Entry 7T1B (X-ray diffraction, 1.75 A resolution); this record covers chains T and A of the 3 polymer chains in the assembly.

== Chain T ==
Molecule: 17-nt DNA strand
Sequence (17 nucleotides; numbered 2 to 18; the number before each row is that of its first residue):
     2 ATCGCTACCA CACCCCT
Disordered / not traced: 18

== Chain A ==
Molecule: DNA repair protein REV1
Organism: Saccharomyces cerevisiae
Notes: EC 2.7.7.-
UniProtKB: P12689 (REV1_YEAST); numbering as in UniProt (aligned over 296-746)
Amino-acid sequence (451 residues; row label = number of the first residue in the row):
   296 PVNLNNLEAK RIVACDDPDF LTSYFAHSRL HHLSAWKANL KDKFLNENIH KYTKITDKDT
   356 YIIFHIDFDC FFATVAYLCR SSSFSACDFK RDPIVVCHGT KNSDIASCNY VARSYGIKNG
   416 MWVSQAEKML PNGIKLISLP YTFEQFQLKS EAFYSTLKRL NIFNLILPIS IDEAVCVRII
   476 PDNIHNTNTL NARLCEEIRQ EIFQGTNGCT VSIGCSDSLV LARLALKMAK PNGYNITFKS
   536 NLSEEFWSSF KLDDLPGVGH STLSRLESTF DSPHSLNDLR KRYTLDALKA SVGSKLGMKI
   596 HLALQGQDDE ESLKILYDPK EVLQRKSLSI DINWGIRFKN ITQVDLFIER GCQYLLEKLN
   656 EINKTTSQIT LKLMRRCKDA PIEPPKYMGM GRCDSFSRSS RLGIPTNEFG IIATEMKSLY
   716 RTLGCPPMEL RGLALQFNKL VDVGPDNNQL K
Disordered / not traced: 296-306, 745-746
Bound ions: Ca2+ site 1: Asp-362, Asp-467, Glu-468 (together with CTP) (shared with 1 residue of chain P); Ca2+ site 2: Asp-362, Phe-363, Asp-467 (together with CTP)
Residues lining bound ligands: CTP (cytidine-5'-triphosphate): Arg-324, Leu-325, Leu-328, Asp-362, Phe-363, Asp-364, Cys-365, Phe-366, Phe-367, Ala-401, Ser-402, Tyr-405, Arg-408, Asn-414, Gly-415, Asp-467, Lys-525
Curated features (UniProtKB/Swiss-Prot):
  - region (Interaction with target DNA): Tyr-319 to Ser-329, Thr-395 to Asn-397, Gly-554 to Thr-557, Arg-620 to Asn-628
  - binding site (dCTP): Arg-324, Asp-362 to Phe-366, Ser-402 to Arg-408, Asn-414, Asp-467
  - binding site (Mg(2+)): Asp-362, Phe-363, Asp-467, Glu-468
  - site (Interaction with target DNA): Lys-681, Ser-692, Ser-694
  - mutagenesis: Asp-467 to Glu-468 (Loss of dCTP transferase activity)
Reported in the primary citation:
  - binding site for CTP: Arg-324, Phe-367

== How chain T and chain A interact ==
Pairs across the interface - 58 pairs, chain T then chain A:
  DA2(T) / Thr-395(A)  sugar contact
  DA2(T) / Tyr-682(A)  base contact
  DT3(T) / His-393(A)  base contact
  DT3(T) / Gly-394(A)  base contact
  DT3(T) / Thr-395(A)  hydrogen bond to the phosphate
  DT3(T) / Lys-396(A)  hydrogen bond to the phosphate
  DT3(T) / Asn-397(A)  hydrogen bond to the phosphate
  DT3(T) / Ser-398(A)  phosphate contact
  DT3(T) / Trp-629(A)  sugar contact
  DT3(T) / Lys-681(A)  phosphate contact
  DT3(T) / Tyr-682(A)  sugar contact
  DC4(T) / Tyr-319(A)  base contact
  DC4(T) / His-322(A)  stacking on the base
  DC4(T) / Ser-323(A)  phosphate contact
  DC4(T) / His-393(A)  phosphate contact
  DC4(T) / Ser-398(A)  hydrogen bond to the phosphate
  DC4(T) / Asp-399(A)  hydrogen bond to the phosphate
  DC4(T) / Trp-629(A)  base contact
  DC4(T) / Lys-681(A)  salt bridge to the phosphate
  DG5(T) / Tyr-319(A)  sugar contact
  DG5(T) / Ser-323(A)  hydrogen bond to the phosphate
  DG5(T) / Arg-324(A)  salt bridge to the phosphate
  DG5(T) / Leu-325(A)  hydrogen bond to the phosphate
  DG5(T) / Trp-417(A)  base contact
  DG5(T) / Asn-628(A)  base contact
  DG5(T) / Lys-681(A)  base contact
  DG5(T) / Gly-684(A)  base contact
  DG5(T) / Met-685(A)  hydrogen bond to the base
  DG5(T) / Gly-686(A)  hydrogen bond to the base
  DC6(T) / Tyr-319(A)  hydrogen bond to the phosphate
  DC6(T) / Ser-323(A)  sugar contact
  DC6(T) / Leu-325(A)  sugar contact
  DC6(T) / His-326(A)  hydrogen bond to the sugar
  DC6(T) / Ser-329(A)  hydrogen bond to the base
  DC6(T) / Asp-626(A)  phosphate contact
  DC6(T) / Ile-627(A)  phosphate contact
  DC6(T) / Asn-628(A)  hydrogen bond to the phosphate
  DC6(T) / Trp-629(A)  phosphate contact
  DT7(T) / Phe-320(A)  phosphate contact
  DT7(T) / His-326(A)  salt bridge to the phosphate
  DT7(T) / Ser-329(A)  hydrogen bond to the sugar
  DT7(T) / Ser-624(A)  sugar contact
  DT7(T) / Ile-625(A)  phosphate contact
  DT7(T) / Asp-626(A)  hydrogen bond to the phosphate
  DA8(T) / Lys-336(A)  phosphate contact
  DA8(T) / Arg-620(A)  salt bridge to the phosphate
  DA8(T) / Ser-622(A)  phosphate contact
  DA8(T) / Leu-623(A)  phosphate contact
  DA8(T) / Ser-624(A)  hydrogen bond to the phosphate
  DC9(T) / Lys-336(A)  salt bridge to the phosphate
  DC9(T) / Gln-619(A)  phosphate contact
  DC9(T) / Arg-620(A)  phosphate contact
  DC9(T) / Lys-621(A)  salt bridge to the phosphate
  DC9(T) / Ser-622(A)  hydrogen bond to the phosphate
  DC10(T) / Glu-606(A)  sugar contact
  DA11(T) / Lys-590(A)  phosphate contact
  DC12(T) / Ser-589(A)  hydrogen bond to the phosphate
  DC12(T) / Lys-590(A)  hydrogen bond to the phosphate
Also at the interface, not in a pair above, chain A (40 interface residues in all): Ile-307, Ser-318, Gly-588, Val-617

== Overview ==
11 residues of chain T and 40 residues of chain A are in contact; the contacts include 19 hydrogen bonds, 6
salt bridges and 1 aromatic stacking contact. Polar pairs include DG5(T)/Met-685(A), DG5(T)/Gly-686(A) and
DC6(T)/Ser-329(A). Chain A binds CTP. The paper reports a binding site for CTP at Arg-324(A) and Phe-367(A).
Chain T is a 17-nt DNA strand and chain A is DNA repair protein REV1 (Saccharomyces cerevisiae); the
structure, Rev1 Ternary Complex with rCTP and Ca2+, was determined by X-ray diffraction together with 7T18,
7T19 and 7T1A from the same study.
